PDB entry 9CCB | X-ray diffraction, 2.08 A resolution | chain A

== Chain A ==
Name: Radical SAM core domain-containing protein
From: Methanothermobacter marburgensis
Reference sequence: D9PY35 (D9PY35_METTM); residue numbers follow UniProt; this construct covers 1-430
Amino-acid sequence (450 residues; numbered -19 to 430; the number before each row is that of its first residue; numbers below 1 keep their minus sign (Met-19 is residue -19)):
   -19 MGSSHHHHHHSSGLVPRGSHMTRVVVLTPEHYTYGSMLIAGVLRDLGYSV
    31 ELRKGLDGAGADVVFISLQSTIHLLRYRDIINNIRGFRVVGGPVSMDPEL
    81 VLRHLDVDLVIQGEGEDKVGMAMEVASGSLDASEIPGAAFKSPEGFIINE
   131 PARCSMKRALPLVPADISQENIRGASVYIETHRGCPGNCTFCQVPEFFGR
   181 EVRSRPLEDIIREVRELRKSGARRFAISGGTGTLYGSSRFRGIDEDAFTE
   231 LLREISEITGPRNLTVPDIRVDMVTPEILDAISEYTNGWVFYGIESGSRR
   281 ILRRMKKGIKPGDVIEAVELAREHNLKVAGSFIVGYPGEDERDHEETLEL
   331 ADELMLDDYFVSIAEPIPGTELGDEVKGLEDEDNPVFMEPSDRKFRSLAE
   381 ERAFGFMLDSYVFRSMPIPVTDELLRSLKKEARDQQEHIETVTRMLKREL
Unresolved in the structure: -19 to 2, 36-39, 108-109, 151-154, 430
Construct notes: initiating methionine (-19); expression tag (-18 to 0)
Bound ions: 4Fe-4S cluster Fe: Cys165, Cys169, Cys172; Ca2+ site 1: Glu234, Glu237; Ca2+ site 2: Glu296, Glu299
Small-molecule neighbours:
  - cobalamin (B12): Glu10, Thr13, Tyr14, Gly15, Leu18, Ile19, Phe45, Ile46, Ser47, Gln49, Ser50, Thr51, His53, Val69, Val70, Gly71, Gly72, Pro73, Val74, Ile91, Gly93, Glu94, Gly95, Glu96, Val99, Tyr158, Glu160, Arg163, Phe171, Cys172, Gln173, Val174, Phe177, Phe178, Ser208, Gly209, Gly210, Glu345, Ile347, His418
  - 4Fe-4S cluster (SF4): Cys165, Gly167, Asn168, Cys169, Phe171, Cys172, Val174, Pro175, Gly210, Thr211, Asp248, Arg250

== Overview ==
Ligands of chain A: 4Fe-4S cluster and cobalamin. Cys165, Cys169 and Cys172 coordinate a 4Fe-4S cluster Fe
ion. Glu234 and Glu237 coordinate Ca2+ site 1.
Chain A is Radical SAM core domain-containing protein (Methanothermobacter marburgensis); the structure, X-ray
crystal structure of methyl-coenzyme M reductase glutamine methylase (MgmA) from Methanothermobacter
marburgensis with hydroxycobalamin, was determined by X-ray diffraction together with 9ECN from the same
study.
